Entry 5W65 (electron microscopy, 4.30 A resolution (low resolution: residue-level contacts below are approximate; hydrogen-bond / salt-bridge calls are withheld)); this record covers chains B and R of the 20 polymer chains in the assembly.

[Chain B]
Name: DNA-directed RNA polymerase I subunit RPA135
Source organism: Saccharomyces cerevisiae (strain ATCC 204508 / S288c)
Notes: EC 2.7.7.6
Reference sequence: P22138 (RPA2_YEAST); numbering as in UniProt (aligned over 1-1203)
Amino-acid sequence (1203 residues; row label = number of the first residue in the row):
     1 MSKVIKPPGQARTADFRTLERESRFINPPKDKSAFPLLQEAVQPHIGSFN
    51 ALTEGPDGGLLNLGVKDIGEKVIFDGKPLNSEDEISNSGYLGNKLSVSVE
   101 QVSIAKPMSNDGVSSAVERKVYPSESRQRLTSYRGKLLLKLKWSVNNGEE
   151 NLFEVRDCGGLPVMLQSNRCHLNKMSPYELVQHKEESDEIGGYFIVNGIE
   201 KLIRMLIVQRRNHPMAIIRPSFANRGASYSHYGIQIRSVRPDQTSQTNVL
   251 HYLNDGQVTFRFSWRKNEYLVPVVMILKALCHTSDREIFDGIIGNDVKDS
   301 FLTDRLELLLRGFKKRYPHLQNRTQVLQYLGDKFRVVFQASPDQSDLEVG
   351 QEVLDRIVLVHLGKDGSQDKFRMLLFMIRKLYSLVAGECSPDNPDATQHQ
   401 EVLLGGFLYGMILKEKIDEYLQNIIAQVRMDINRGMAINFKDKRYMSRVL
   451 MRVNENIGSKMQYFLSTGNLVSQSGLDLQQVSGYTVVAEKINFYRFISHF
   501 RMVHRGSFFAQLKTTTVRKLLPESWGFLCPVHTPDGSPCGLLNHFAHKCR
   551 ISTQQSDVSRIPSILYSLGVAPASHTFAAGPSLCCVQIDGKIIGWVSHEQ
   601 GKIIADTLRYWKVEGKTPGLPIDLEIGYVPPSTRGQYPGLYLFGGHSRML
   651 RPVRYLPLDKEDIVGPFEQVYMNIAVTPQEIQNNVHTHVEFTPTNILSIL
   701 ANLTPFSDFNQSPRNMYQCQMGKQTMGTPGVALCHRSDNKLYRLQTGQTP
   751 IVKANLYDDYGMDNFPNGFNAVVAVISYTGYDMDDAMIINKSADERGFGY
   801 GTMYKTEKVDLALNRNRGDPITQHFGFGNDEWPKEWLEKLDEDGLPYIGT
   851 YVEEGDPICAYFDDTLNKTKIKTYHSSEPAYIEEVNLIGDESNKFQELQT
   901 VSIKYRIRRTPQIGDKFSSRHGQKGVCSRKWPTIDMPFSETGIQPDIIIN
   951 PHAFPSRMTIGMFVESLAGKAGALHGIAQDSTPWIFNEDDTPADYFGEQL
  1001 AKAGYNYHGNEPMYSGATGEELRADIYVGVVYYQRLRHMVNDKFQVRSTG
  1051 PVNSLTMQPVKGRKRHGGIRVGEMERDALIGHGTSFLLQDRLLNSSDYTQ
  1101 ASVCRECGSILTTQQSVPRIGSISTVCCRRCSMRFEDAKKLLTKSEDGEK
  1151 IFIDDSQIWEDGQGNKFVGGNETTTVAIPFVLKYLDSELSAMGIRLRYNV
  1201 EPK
Not modelled in the structure: 1-11, 81-85, 1144-1145, 1197-1203
Curated features (UniProtKB/Swiss-Prot):
  - zinc finger: Cys1104 to Cys1131 (C4-type)
  - modified residue: Ser2 (N-acetylserine), Ser81 (Phosphoserine), Ser1156 (Phosphoserine)
  - mutagenesis: Cys1104 (C1104A: No effect; when associated with A-1107; A-1128 and A-1131), Cys1107 (C1107A: Lethal. Abolishes recruitment of RPA1 to Pol I. No effect; when associated with A-1104; A-1128 and A-1131), Cys1127 (C1127R: Responsible of suppression of RPA190-5 and RPA190-1 mutations), Cys1128 (C1128A: No effect; when associated with A-1104; A-1107 and A-1131), Cys1131 (C1131A: No effect; when associated with A-1104; A-1107 and A-1128)
Covalent attachments: covalent link Arg1105-Leu1196
Ion coordination: Zn2+: Cys1104, Cys1107, Cys1128, Cys1131

[Chain R]
Molecule: 6-nt RNA strand
Sequence (6 nucleotides; row label = number of the first residue in the row):
     1 AUGCGA

[Chain B / chain R interface]
Pairs across the interface (14):
  Arg204(B) - G3(R)
  Arg495(B) - G3(R)
  Arg495(B) - C4(R)
  Pro538(B) - C4(R)
  Gln720(B) - G5(R)
  Met721(B) - G5(R)
  Lys723(B) - C4(R)
  Gln724(B) - C4(R)
  Gln724(B) - G5(R)
  Lys916(B) - G5(R)
  Lys916(B) - A6(R)
  Lys924(B) - A6(R)
  His1038(B) - C4(R)
  His1038(B) - G5(R)
Also at the interface, not in a pair above, chain B (13 interface residues in all): Glu489, Pro534, Leu542
Also at the interface, not in a pair above, chain R (5 interface residues in all): U2

[Summary]
13 residues of chain B face 5 of chain R across their interface. Cys1104(B), Cys1107(B), Cys1128(B) and
Cys1131(B) form the Zn2+ site. UniProt lists 5 mutagenesis sites on chain B.
Here chain B is DNA-directed RNA polymerase I subunit RPA135 (Saccharomyces cerevisiae (strain ATCC 204508 /
S288c)) and chain R is a 6-nt RNA strand. Entry 5W65 (RNA polymerase I Initial Transcribing Complex State 2)
was determined by electron microscopy (same publication as 5W5Y, 5W64 and 5W66).
